Entry 4B49 (X-ray diffraction, 1.15 A resolution); this record covers chain A.

== Chain A ==
Protein: Lysozyme C
Source organism: Gallus gallus
Notes: EC 3.2.1.17
UniProt: P00698 (LYSC_CHICK); residues 1-129 here correspond to UniProt positions 19-147 (UniProt number = residue number + 18)
Amino-acid sequence (129 residues; each row starts with the number of its first residue):
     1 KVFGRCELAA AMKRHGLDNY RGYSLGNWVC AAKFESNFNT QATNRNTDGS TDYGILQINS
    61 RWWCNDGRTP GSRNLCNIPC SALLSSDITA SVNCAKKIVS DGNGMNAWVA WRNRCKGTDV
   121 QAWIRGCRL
Disulfides: Cys6-Cys127, Cys30-Cys115, Cys64-Cys80, Cys76-Cys94
Curated features (UniProtKB/Swiss-Prot):
  - active site: Glu35, Asp52
  - binding site (substrate): Asp101

== In short ==
UniProt lists active-site residues Glu35 and Asp52 and substrate-binding residue Asp101.
Chain A is Lysozyme C (Gallus gallus); the structure, 1.15 A Structure of Lysozyme Crystallized without
2-methyl-2,4- pentanediol, was determined by X-ray diffraction (same publication as 4B4E, 4B4I and 4B4J).
